PDB entry 4ON0 | X-ray diffraction, 3.00 A resolution | chains A and F of the 4 polymer chains in the assembly

# Chain A
Protein: NolR
Organism: Sinorhizobium fredii
UniProtKB: Q83TD2 (Q83TD2_RHIFR); residue numbers follow UniProt; this construct covers 1-118
Sequence (118 residues; row label = number of the first residue in the row):
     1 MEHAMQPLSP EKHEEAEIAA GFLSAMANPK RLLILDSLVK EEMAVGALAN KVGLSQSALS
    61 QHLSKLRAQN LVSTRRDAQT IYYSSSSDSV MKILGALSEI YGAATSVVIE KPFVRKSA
Unresolved in the structure: 1-5, 103-118
What the authors report for this chain:
  - binding site for the 22-nt DNA strand: Gln56
  - binding site for the 22-nt DNA strand (chain F): Gln56
  - mutagenesis - Q56A: unchanged binding to the 22-nt DNA strand

# Chain F
Molecule: 22-nt DNA strand
Sequence (22 nucleotides; numbered 1 to 22; the number before each row is that of its first residue):
     1 ATTAACATCA GGGTTCTCTA AT
Unresolved in the structure: 1

# How chain A and chain F interact
Contacting residue pairs - 16 pairs, chain A then chain F:
  Asn28(A) - DT17(F)  hydrogen bond to the phosphate
  Lys30(A) - DC18(F)  phosphate contact
  Arg31(A) - DT17(F)  salt bridge to the phosphate
  Leu54(A) - DC18(F)  phosphate contact
  Ser55(A) - DT19(F)  hydrogen bond to the phosphate
  Ser57(A) - DT19(F)  base contact
  Ser57(A) - DA20(F)  hydrogen bond to the base
  Ser57(A) - DA21(F)  base contact
  Ala58(A) - DC18(F)  phosphate contact
  Ala58(A) - DT19(F)  base contact
  Gln61(A) - DC18(F)  hydrogen bond to the base
  Gln61(A) - DT19(F)  hydrogen bond to the base
  His62(A) - DT17(F)  sugar contact
  His62(A) - DC18(F)  salt bridge to the phosphate
  Lys65(A) - DC16(F)  sugar contact
  Lys65(A) - DT17(F)  salt bridge to the phosphate

# Overview
Chain A and chain F form an interface of 10 and 6 residues respectively; the contacts include 5 hydrogen bonds
and 3 salt bridges. Polar contacts include Ser57(A)-DA20(F), Gln61(A)-DC18(F) and Gln61(A)-DT19(F). From the
paper: a binding site for the 22-nt DNA strand at Gln56(A); Q56A of chain A leaves binding to the 22-nt DNA
strand unchanged.
Here chain A is NolR (Sinorhizobium fredii) and chain F is a 22-nt DNA strand. Entry 4ON0 (Crystal Structure
of NolR from Sinorhizobium fredii in complex with oligo AA DNA) was determined by X-ray diffraction (same
publication as 4OMY and 4OMZ).
